8EYT - chains A and J of the 21 polymer chains in the assembly; structure by electron microscopy, 2.80 A resolution.

[Chain A]
Molecule: 16S rRNA
Source organism: Escherichia coli
Sequence (1415 nucleotides; numbered 1 to 1534; 119 numbers in that range are skipped by the numbering (no residue carries them; nothing is unmodelled there); the number before each row is that of its first residue):
     1 AAAUUGAAGAGUUUGAUCAUGGCUCAGAUUGAACGCUGGCGGCAGGCCUA
    51 ACACAUGCAAGUCGAACGGUAACAGGAAGAAGCUUGCUUCUUUGCUGACG
   101 AGUGGCGGACGGGUGAGUAAUGUCUGGGAAACUGCCUGAUGGAGGGGGAU
   151 AACUACUGGAAACGGUAGCUAAUACCGCAUAACGUCGCAAGACCAAAGAG
   201 GGGGACCUUCGGGCCUCUUGCCAUCGGAUGUGCCCAGAUGGGAUUAGCUA
   251 GUAGGUGGGGUAACGGCUCACCUAGGCGACGAUCCCUAGCUGGUCUGAGA
   301 GGAUGACCAGCCACACUGGAACUGAGACACGGUCCAGACUCCUACGGGAG
   351 GCAGCAGUGGGGAAUAUUGCACAAUGGGCGCAAGCCUGAUGCAGCCAUGC
   401 CGCGUGUAUGAAGAAGGCCUUCGGGUUGUAAAGUACUUUCAGCGGGGAGG
   451 AAGGGAGUAAAGUUAAUACCUUUGCUCAUUGACGUUACCCGCAGAAGAAG
   501 CACCGGCUAACUCCGUGCCAGCAGCCGCGGUAAUACGGAGGGUGCAAGCG
   551 UUAAUCGGAAUUACUGGGCGUAAAGCGCACGCAGGCGGUUUGUUAAGUCA
   601 GAUGUGAAAUCCCCGGGCUCAACCUGGGAACUGCAUCUGAUACUGGCAAG
   651 CUUGAGUCUCGUAGAGGGGGGUAGAAUUCCAGGUGUAGCGGUGAAAUGCG
   701 UAGAGAUCUGGAGGAAUACCGGUGGCGAAGGCGGCCCCCUGGACGAAGAC
   751 UGACGCUCAGGUGCGAAAGCGUGGGGAGCAAACAGGAUU
   794 ACCCUGGUAGUCCACGCCGUAAACGAUGUCGACUUGGAGGUUGUGCCCUU
   844 GAGGCGUGGCUUCCGGAGCUAACGCGUUAAGUCGACCGCCUGGGGAGUAC
   894 GGCCGCAAGGUUAAAACUCAAAUGAAUUGACGGGGGCCCGCACAAGCGGU
   944 GGAGCAUGUGGUUUAAUUCGAUGCAACGCGAAGAACCUUACCUGGUCUUG
   994 ACAUCCACGGAAGUUUUCAGAGAUGAGAAUGUGCCUUCGGGAACCGUGAG
  1044 ACAGGUGCUGCAUGGCUGUCGUCAGCUCGUGUUGUGAAAUGUUGGGUUAA
  1094 GUCCCGCAACGAGCGCAACCCUUAUCCUUUGUUGCCAGCGGUCCGGCCGG
  1144 GAACUCAAAGGAGACUGCCAGUGAUAAACUGGAGGAAGGUGGGGAUGACG
  1194 UCAAGUCAUCAUGGCCCUUACGACCAGGGCUACACACGUGCUACAAUGGC
  1244 GCAUACAAAGAGAAGCGACCUCGCGAGAGCAAGCGGACCUCAUAAAGUGC
  1294 GUCGUAGUCCGGAUUGGAGUCUGCAACUCGACUCCAUGAAGUCGGAAUCG
  1344 CUAGUAAUCGUGGAUCAGAAUGCCACGGUGAAUACGUUCCCGGGCCUU
  1507 AACCGUAGGGGAACCUGCGGUUGGAUCA
What the authors report for this chain:
  - conformationally variable residues (side-chain flip): A1519

[Chain J]
Name: 30S ribosomal protein S10
Source organism: Escherichia coli
UniProtKB: V0ANK5 (V0ANK5_ECOLX); residues 1-103 here = UniProt positions 1-103
Sequence (103 residues; each row starts with the number of its first residue):
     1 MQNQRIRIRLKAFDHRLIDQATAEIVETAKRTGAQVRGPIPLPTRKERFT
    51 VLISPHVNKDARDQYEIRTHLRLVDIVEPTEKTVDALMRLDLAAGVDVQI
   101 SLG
Disordered / not traced: 1-3, 103

[Chain A / chain J interface]
Residue-residue contacts (53):
  G963(A) / His-56(J)  hydrogen bond to the base
  G963(A) / Val-57(J)  base contact
  A964(A) / Val-57(J)  sugar contact
  C972(A) / Val-57(J)  base contact
  C972(A) / Lys-59(J)  salt bridge to the phosphate
  G973(A) / Leu-52(J)  sugar contact
  G973(A) / Pro-55(J)  sugar contact
  G973(A) / His-56(J)  base contact
  G973(A) / Val-57(J)  sugar contact
  G973(A) / Lys-59(J)  salt bridge to the phosphate
  A975(A) / Lys-59(J)  salt bridge to the phosphate
  A975(A) / Arg-62(J)  base contact
  C1059(A) / Ile-53(J)  hydrogen bond to the sugar
  C1059(A) / Pro-55(J)  base contact
  U1060(A) / Ile-53(J)  sugar contact
  U1060(A) / Ser-54(J)  sugar contact
  U1060(A) / Asn-58(J)  hydrogen bond to the sugar
  G1061(A) / Ile-53(J)  phosphate contact
  C1114(A) / Arg-68(J)  phosphate contact
  U1115(A) / Arg-68(J)  salt bridge to the phosphate
  U1123(A) / Gly-38(J)  hydrogen bond to the phosphate
  U1123(A) / Pro-39(J)  hydrogen bond to the sugar
  G1124(A) / Arg-37(J)  phosphate contact
  G1124(A) / Gly-38(J)  hydrogen bond to the phosphate
  G1124(A) / Ile-40(J)  phosphate contact
  U1125(A) / Arg-37(J)  salt bridge to the phosphate
  U1125(A) / Ile-40(J)  sugar contact
  U1125(A) / Leu-73(J)  sugar contact
  U1125(A) / Asp-75(J)  sugar contact
  U1126(A) / Arg-7(J)  salt bridge to the phosphate
  U1126(A) / Leu-73(J)  base contact
  A1150(A) / Pro-41(J)  hydrogen bond to the sugar
  A1151(A) / Pro-41(J)  sugar contact
  A1151(A) / Leu-42(J)  sugar contact
  A1151(A) / Arg-72(J)  phosphate contact
  A1152(A) / His-15(J)  hydrogen bond to the phosphate
  A1152(A) / Thr-44(J)  phosphate contact
  A1152(A) / His-70(J)  salt bridge to the phosphate
  A1152(A) / Arg-72(J)  salt bridge to the phosphate
  G1153(A) / His-15(J)  salt bridge to the phosphate
  G1153(A) / Arg-16(J)  salt bridge to the phosphate
  G1198(A) / Pro-55(J)  base contact
  A1254(A) / Arg-45(J)  salt bridge to the phosphate
  G1255(A) / Arg-45(J)  salt bridge to the phosphate
  G1279(A) / Arg-9(J)  salt bridge to the phosphate
  G1279(A) / Lys-11(J)  salt bridge to the phosphate
  A1280(A) / Arg-9(J)  salt bridge to the phosphate
  A1280(A) / Pro-43(J)  sugar contact
  C1366(A) / Arg-62(J)  hydrogen bond to the sugar
  C1367(A) / Thr-50(J)  sugar contact
  C1367(A) / Arg-62(J)  sugar contact
  C1367(A) / Gln-64(J)  phosphate contact
  A1368(A) / Gln-64(J)  hydrogen bond to the phosphate
Other interface residues (no listed pair), chain A (32 interface residues in all): G971, A974, G1058, U1199, U1202, C1281
Other interface residues (no listed pair), chain J (34 interface residues in all): Asp-19, Glu-47, Ala-61, Gln-99

[Summary]
32 residues of chain A and 34 residues of chain J are in contact, with 10 hydrogen bonds and 15 salt bridges.
Polar contacts include G963(A)/His-56(J), C1059(A)/Ile-53(J) and U1060(A)/Asn-58(J). From the paper:
conformational variability at A1519(A).
Chain A is 16S rRNA and chain J is 30S ribosomal protein S10, both from Escherichia coli; the structure,
30S_delta_ksgA+KsgA complex, was determined by electron microscopy (same publication as 8EYQ).
